2I26 - chains N and L; structure by X-ray diffraction, 2.50 A resolution.

[Chain N]
Name: New Antigen Receptor Ancestral
Source organism: Ginglymostoma cirratum
Notes: fragment: variable domain
UniProtKB: Q8JGG7 (Q8JGG7_GINCI); residues 1-84 here correspond to UniProt positions 12-95 (UniProt number = residue number + 11)
Chain sequence (121 residues; row label = number of the first residue in the row):
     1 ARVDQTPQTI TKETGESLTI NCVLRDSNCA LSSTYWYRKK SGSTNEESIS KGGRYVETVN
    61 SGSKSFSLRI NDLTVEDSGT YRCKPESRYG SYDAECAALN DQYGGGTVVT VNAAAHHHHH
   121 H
Unresolved in the structure: 1, 120-121
Disulfides: C22-C83, C29-C96

[Chain L]
Name: Lysozyme C
Source organism: Gallus gallus
Notes: EC 3.2.1.17
UniProtKB: P00698 (LYSC_CHICK); residues 1-129 here correspond to UniProt positions 19-147 (UniProt number = residue number + 18)
Chain sequence (129 residues; numbered 1 to 129; the number before each row is that of its first residue):
     1 KVFGRCELAA AMKRHGLDNY RGYSLGNWVC AAKFESNFNT QATNRNTDGS TDYGILQINS
    61 RWWCNDGRTP GSRNLCNIPC SALLSSDITA SVNCAKKIVS DGNGMNAWVA WRNRCKGTDV
   121 QAWIRGCRL
Disulfides: C6-C127, C30-C115, C64-C80, C76-C94
Curated features (UniProtKB/Swiss-Prot):
  - active site: E35, D52
  - binding site (substrate): D101

[How chain N and chain L interact]
Residue-residue contacts (33; chain N residue first):
  N28(N) with R112(L)
  A30(N) with N103(L)
  Y35(N) with R73(L), hydrogen bond
  E86(N) with W62(L); R73(L), salt bridge
  S87(N) with W62(L)
  R88(N) with W62(L); L75(L); D101(L), salt bridge
  Y89(N) with N59(L); W62(L); W63(L), hydrogen bond (backbone-side chain); A107(L)
  G90(N) with Q57(L); I58(L); N59(L), hydrogen bond (backbone-backbone); W63(L); A107(L), hydrogen bond (backbone-backbone)
  S91(N) with E35(L), hydrogen bond; D52(L); Q57(L); A107(L); W108(L); V109(L)
  Y92(N) with N46(L); T47(L); D48(L); S50(L); D52(L), hydrogen bond (backbone-side chain); N59(L)
  D93(N) with V109(L); R112(L), salt bridge
  N100(N) with W62(L)
Other interface residues (no listed pair), chain N (13 interface residues in all): S32
Other interface residues (no listed pair), chain L (22 interface residues in all): L56, R61, I98

[Overview]
Chain N and chain L form an interface of 13 and 22 residues respectively, with 6 hydrogen bonds and 3 salt
bridges. Polar pairs include E86(N)-R73(L), R88(N)-D101(L) and D93(N)-R112(L). From UniProt: active-site
residues E35(L) and D52(L) and substrate-binding residue D101(L) on chain L.
Chain N is New Antigen Receptor Ancestral (Ginglymostoma cirratum) and chain L is Lysozyme C (Gallus gallus);
the structure, Crystal structure analysis of the nurse shark new antigen receptor ancestral variable domain in
complex with ..., was determined by X-ray diffraction together with 2I24, 2I25 and 2I27 from the same study.
